PDB entry 3ENE | X-ray diffraction, 2.40 A resolution | chain A

# Chain A
Protein: Phosphatidylinositol-4,5-bisphosphate 3-kinase catalytic subunit gamma isoform
From: Homo sapiens
Notes: EC 2.7.1.153
UniProtKB: P48736 (PK3CG_HUMAN); numbering as in UniProt (aligned over 144-1102)
Sequence (959 residues; each row starts with the number of its first residue):
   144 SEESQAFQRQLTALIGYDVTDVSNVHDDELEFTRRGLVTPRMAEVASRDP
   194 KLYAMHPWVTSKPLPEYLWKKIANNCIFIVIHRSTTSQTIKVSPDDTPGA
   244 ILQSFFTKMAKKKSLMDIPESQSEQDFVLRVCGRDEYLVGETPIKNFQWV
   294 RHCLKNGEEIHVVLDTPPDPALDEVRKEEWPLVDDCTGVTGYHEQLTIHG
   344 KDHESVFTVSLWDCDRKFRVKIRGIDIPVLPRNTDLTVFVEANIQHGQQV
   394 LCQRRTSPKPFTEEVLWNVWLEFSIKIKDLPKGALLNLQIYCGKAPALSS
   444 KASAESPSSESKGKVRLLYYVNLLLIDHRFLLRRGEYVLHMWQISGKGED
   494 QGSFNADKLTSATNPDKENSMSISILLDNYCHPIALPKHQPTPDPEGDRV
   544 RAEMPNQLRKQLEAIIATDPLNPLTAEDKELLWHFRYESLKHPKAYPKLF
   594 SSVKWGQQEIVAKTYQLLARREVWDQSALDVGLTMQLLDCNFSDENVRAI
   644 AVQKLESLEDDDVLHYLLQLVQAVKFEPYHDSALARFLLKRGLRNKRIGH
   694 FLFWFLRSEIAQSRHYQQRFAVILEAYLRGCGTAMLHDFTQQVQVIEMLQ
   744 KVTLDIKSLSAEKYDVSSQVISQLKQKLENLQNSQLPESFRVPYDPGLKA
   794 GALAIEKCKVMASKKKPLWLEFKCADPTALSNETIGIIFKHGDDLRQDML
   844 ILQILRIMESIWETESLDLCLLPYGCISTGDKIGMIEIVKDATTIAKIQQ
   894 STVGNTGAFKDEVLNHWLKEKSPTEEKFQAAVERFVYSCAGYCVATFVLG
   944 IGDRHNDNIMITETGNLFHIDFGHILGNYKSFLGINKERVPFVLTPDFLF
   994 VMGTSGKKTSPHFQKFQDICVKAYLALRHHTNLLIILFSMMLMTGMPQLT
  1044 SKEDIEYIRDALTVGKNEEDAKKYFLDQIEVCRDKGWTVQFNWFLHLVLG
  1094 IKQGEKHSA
Disordered / not traced: 255-267, 324-356, 436-458, 490-496, 523-524, 529-543, 968-980, 1093-1102
Ligand contacts: NPZ (1-methyl-3-naphthalen-2-yl-1H-pyrazolo[3,4-d]pyrimidin-4-amine): W812, I831, K833, L838, D841, Y867, I879, E880, I881, V882, T887, M953, I963, D964
UniProt features mapped onto this chain:
  - region: V803 to K809 (G-loop), G943 to N951 (Catalytic loop), H962 to T988 (Activation loop)
  - binding site (ATP): G829 to L838, L864 to T872, F961 to L969
  - modified residue: T1024 (Phosphothreonine), S1101 (Phosphoserine)
  - natural variant: R1021 (R1021P: In IMD97), N1085 (N1085S: In IMD97)
  - mutagenesis: K833 (K833R: Loss of kinase activity. Loss of autophosphorylation. Reduced inflammatory reactions but no alterations in cardiac contractility), R947 (R947P: Abolishes protein and lipid kinase activity. Does not abolish interaction with GRK2), S1101 (S1101A/Q: Loss of autophosphorylation. No effect on phosphatidylinositol-4,5-bisphosphate 3-kinase activity)
What the authors report for this chain:
  - binding site for NPZ: I879, E880, V882
  - catalytic residues: K833 (citing earlier work)

# Overview
Chain A binds compound NPZ. Curated annotation (UniProt) lists 28 ATP-binding residues and 3 mutagenesis
sites. From the paper: the catalytic residue K833; a binding site for NPZ at I879, E880 and V882.
Chain A is Phosphatidylinositol-4,5-bisphosphate 3-kinase catalytic subunit gamma isoform (Homo sapiens); the
structure, Complex of PI3K gamma with an inhibitor, was determined by X-ray diffraction, deposited together
with 2V4L, 3EN4, 3EN5, 3EN6 and 3EN7.
